8A48 - chains A and B; structure by X-ray diffraction, 3.04 A resolution.

# Chain A (and B)
Name: IgG1 Fc
Source organism: Homo sapiens
Notes: engineered mutation(s): E382S; chain B of this document is another copy of the same molecule, construct and numbering; everything in this record applies to it too
Amino-acid sequence (227 residues; row label = number of the first residue in the row):
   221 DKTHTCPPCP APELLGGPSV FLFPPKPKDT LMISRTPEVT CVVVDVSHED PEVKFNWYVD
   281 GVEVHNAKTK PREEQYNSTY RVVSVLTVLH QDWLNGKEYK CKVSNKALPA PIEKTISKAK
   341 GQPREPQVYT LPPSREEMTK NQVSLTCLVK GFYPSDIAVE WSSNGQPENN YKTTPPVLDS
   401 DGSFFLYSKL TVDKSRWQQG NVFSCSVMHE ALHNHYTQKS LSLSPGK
Disordered / not traced: 221-236, 445-447 (chain B: 221-236, 446-447)
Disulfide bonds: C261-C321, C367-C425
Covalently attached groups: glycan linked to N297

# Interface between chain A and chain B
Residue-residue contacts (39; chain A residue first):
  Q347(A) with K360(B)
  Y349(A) with S354(B); E356(B); E357(B)
  L351(A) with P352(B); S354(B); T366(B)
  P352(A) with L351(B)
  S354(A) with Y349(B); T350(B); L351(B)
  E357(A) with Y349(B); K370(B)
  K360(A) with Q347(B), hydrogen bond
  S364(A) with K370(B)
  T366(A) with L351(B); Y407(B), hydrogen bond
  N390(A) with S400(B), hydrogen bond
  K392(A) with L398(B); S400(B); F405(B)
  T394(A) with T394(B); V397(B); F405(B)
  P395(A) with V397(B)
  V397(A) with T394(B)
  L398(A) with K392(B)
  D399(A) with K409(B), salt bridge
  S400(A) with N390(B); K392(B), hydrogen bond
  F405(A) with K392(B); K409(B)
  Y407(A) with T366(B), hydrogen bond; Y407(B), hydrophobic; K409(B)
  K409(A) with L368(B); D399(B), salt bridge; F405(B); Y407(B)
Other interface residues (no listed pair), chain A (27 interface residues in all): T350, P353, E356, L368, K370, T393, S408
Other interface residues (no listed pair), chain B (25 interface residues in all): S364, T393, P395

# Summary
The interface between chain A and chain B involves 27 residues on one side and 25 on the other; the contacts
include 5 hydrogen bonds and 2 salt bridges. Polar contacts include D399(A)-K409(B), K360(A)-Q347(B) and
T366(A)-Y407(B).
Both chains are IgG1 Fc (Homo sapiens). Entry 8A48 (Less crystallisable" IgG1 Fc fragment (E382S variant)) was
determined by X-ray diffraction together with 8A47 and 8A49 from the same study.
